Entry 255L (X-ray diffraction, 1.80 A resolution); this record covers chain A.

[Chain A]
Name: Lysozyme
Organism: Enterobacteria phage T4
Notes: EC 3.2.1.17
UniProtKB: P00720 (LYS_BPT4); residues 1-164 here = UniProt positions 1-164
Amino-acid sequence (164 residues; each row starts with the number of its first residue):
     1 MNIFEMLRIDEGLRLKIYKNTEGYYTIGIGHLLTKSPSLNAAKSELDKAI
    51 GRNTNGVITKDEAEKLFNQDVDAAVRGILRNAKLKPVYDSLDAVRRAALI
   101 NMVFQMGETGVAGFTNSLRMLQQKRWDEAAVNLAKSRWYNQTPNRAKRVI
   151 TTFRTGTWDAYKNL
Differences from the reference sequence: engineered mutation N20 (Asp in P00720), T54 (Cys in P00720), A97 (Cys in P00720)
Swiss-Prot annotation at these positions:
  - active site: E11 (Proton donor/acceptor)
  - binding site (substrate): L32, F104, S117, N132
  - mutagenesis: E11 (E11A/F/H/M/N: Complete loss of enzymatic activity; E11N: Loss of 84% of enzymatic activity; E11Q: Complete loss of activity), T26 (T26E: Complete loss of activity at neutral pH; covalently bound substrate; T26H: Facilitates transglycosylation more effectively than hydrolysis; covalently bound substrate), G30 (G30A: Almost complete loss of enzymatic activity; G30F: Almost complete loss of enzymatic activity. The enzyme is destabilized by 1.5 kcal/mol), S117 (S117F: 10-fold decrease in enzymatic activity; S117I: 500-fold decrease in enzymatic activity; S117V: 50-fold decrease in enzymatic activity), N132 (N132I: 5-fold decrease in enzymatic activity; N132M/F: 2-fold decrease in enzymatic activity)
What the authors report for this chain:
  - catalytic residues: E11

[In short]
UniProt lists active-site residue E11, 4 substrate-binding residues and 5 mutagenesis sites. From the paper:
the catalytic residue E11.
Chain A is Lysozyme (Enterobacteria phage T4); the structure, HYDROLASE, was determined by X-ray diffraction,
deposited together with 253L and 254L.
